PDB entry 8B9Z | electron microscopy, 3.28 A resolution | chains A and H of the 43 polymer chains in the assembly

[Chain A]
Name: NADH-ubiquinone oxidoreductase chain 3
Organism: Drosophila melanogaster
Notes: EC 7.1.1.2
Reference sequence: P18930 (NU3M_DROME); residues 1-117 here = UniProt positions 1-117
Sequence (117 residues; each row starts with the number of its first residue):
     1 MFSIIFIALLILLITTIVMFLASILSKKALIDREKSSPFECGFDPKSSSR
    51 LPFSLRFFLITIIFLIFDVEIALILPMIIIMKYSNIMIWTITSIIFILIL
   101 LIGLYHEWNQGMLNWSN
Ligand contacts:
  - 1,2-Distearoyl-sn-glycerophosphoethanolamine (3PE), molecule 1: Met1, Ser3, Ile4, Ile5, Ala8, Leu9
  - 1,2-Distearoyl-sn-glycerophosphoethanolamine (3PE), molecule 2: Tyr105, Trp108, Asn109, Gln110, Gly111, Asn114
  - 1,2-diacyl-sn-glycero-3-phosphocholine (PC1): His106, Asn109, Gln110

[Chain H]
Name: NADH-ubiquinone oxidoreductase chain 1
Organism: Drosophila melanogaster
Notes: EC 7.1.1.2
Reference sequence: C7DZL9 (C7DZL9_DROME); numbering as in UniProt (aligned over 1-315)
Sequence (315 residues; each row starts with the number of its first residue):
     1 MFYMEFILSLIGSLLLIICVLVSVAFLTLLERKVLGYIQIRKGPNKVGLM
    51 GIPQPFCDAIKLFTKEQTYPLLSNYLSYYISPIFSLFLSLFVWMCMPFFV
   101 KLYSFNLGGLFFLCCTSLGVYTVMVAGWSSNSNYALLGGLRAVAQTISYE
   151 VSLALILLSFIFLIGSYNMIYFFFYQVYMWFLIILFPMALVWVSISLAET
   201 NRTPFDFAEGESELVSGFNVEYSSGGFALIFMAEYASILFMSMLFCVIFL
   251 GCDVFNLLFYMKLTFISFVFIWVRGTLPRFRYDKLMYLAWKCFLSFSLNY
   301 LLFFIGFKILLFSLL
Ligand contacts:
  - 1,2-Distearoyl-sn-glycerophosphoethanolamine (3PE), molecule 1: Lys46, Val47, Gly48, Phe56
  - 1,2-Distearoyl-sn-glycerophosphoethanolamine (3PE), molecule 2: Ala59, Ile60, Phe63, Thr64
  - 1,2-Distearoyl-sn-glycerophosphoethanolamine (3PE), molecule 3: Phe84, Phe87, Leu88, Phe91, Tyr103, Ser104, Phe105, Asn106, Leu107, Cys114, Cys115
  - 1,2-Distearoyl-sn-glycerophosphoethanolamine (3PE), molecule 4: Pro187, Leu190, Val191, Val193, Ser194, Leu197, Phe205, Val269, Trp272, Val273, Leu277, Phe280, Leu288, Cys292, Phe293, Phe296, Tyr300
  - 1,2-diacyl-sn-glycero-3-phosphocholine (PC1): Leu76, Ser77, Ile80, Ser81, Phe84, Leu88, Leu118, Tyr121, Thr122, Met124, Val125, Trp128
  - Ubiquinone-9 (UQ9): Leu21, Ala25, Thr28, Glu31, Arg32, Pro55, Phe56, Asp58, Ala59, Ile60, Leu62, Phe231, Met232, Tyr235, Arg274
From the paper describing this entry:
  - conformationally variable residues (side-chain flip): Tyr149

[How chain A and chain H interact]
Pairs across the interface (102):
  Ser3(A) - Tyr103(H)
  Ile4(A) - Phe91(H)  hydrophobic
  Ile4(A) - Tyr103(H)  hydrophobic
  Ile4(A) - Phe105(H)  hydrophobic
  Phe6(A) - Leu10(H)  hydrophobic
  Ile7(A) - Leu10(H)  hydrophobic
  Ile7(A) - Ser13(H)
  Ile7(A) - Tyr103(H)
  Ala8(A) - Phe87(H)
  Leu10(A) - Leu14(H)  hydrophobic
  Ile11(A) - Ile17(H)  hydrophobic
  Ile11(A) - Phe87(H)  hydrophobic
  Leu12(A) - Ile83(H)  hydrophobic
  Leu12(A) - Phe87(H)  hydrophobic
  Ile14(A) - Leu14(H)  hydrophobic
  Thr15(A) - Ile83(H)
  Thr16(A) - Ile83(H)
  Val18(A) - Phe63(H)  hydrophobic
  Val18(A) - Leu229(H)  hydrophobic
  Met19(A) - Tyr79(H)
  Met19(A) - Ile83(H)  hydrophobic
  Met19(A) - Leu229(H)  hydrophobic
  Ala22(A) - Phe63(H)  hydrophobic
  Ser23(A) - Tyr79(H)
  Leu25(A) - Phe63(H)
  Leu25(A) - Thr64(H)
  Ser26(A) - Phe63(H)  hydrogen bond (backbone-backbone)
  Ser26(A) - Lys65(H)  hydrogen bond (side chain-backbone)
  Ser26(A) - Glu66(H)
  Ser26(A) - Ser224(H)
  Lys27(A) - Thr64(H)  hydrogen bond (backbone-backbone)
  Lys27(A) - Glu66(H)
  Ile31(A) - Tyr69(H)  hydrophobic
  Lys35(A) - Glu66(H)  salt bridge
  Ser36(A) - Tyr69(H)
  Ser36(A) - Pro70(H)
  Ser36(A) - Leu71(H)  hydrogen bond (backbone-backbone)
  Pro38(A) - Glu221(H)
  Phe39(A) - Ser132(H)  hydrogen bond (backbone-side chain)
  Phe39(A) - Val215(H)  hydrophobic
  Phe39(A) - Val220(H)  hydrophobic
  Phe39(A) - Glu221(H)  hydrogen bond (backbone-side chain)
  Glu40(A) - Tyr134(H)
  Cys41(A) - Tyr134(H)  hydrogen bond
  Ser47(A) - Asn133(H)
  Ser49(A) - Asn131(H)
  Ser49(A) - Ser132(H)  hydrogen bond (side chain-backbone)
  Ser49(A) - Asn133(H)  hydrogen bond (side chain-backbone)
  Ser49(A) - Leu136(H)
  Arg50(A) - Asn74(H)  hydrogen bond
  Arg50(A) - Trp128(H)
  Arg50(A) - Asn131(H)
  Phe53(A) - Leu137(H)  hydrophobic
  Phe53(A) - Leu140(H)  hydrophobic
  Phe57(A) - Tyr282(H)
  Phe57(A) - Met286(H)  hydrophobic
  Ile60(A) - Ile147(H)  hydrophobic
  Ile60(A) - Met286(H)  hydrophobic
  Ile60(A) - Trp290(H)
  Phe64(A) - Ile147(H)  hydrophobic
  Phe64(A) - Glu150(H)
  Phe64(A) - Val151(H)  hydrophobic
  Phe67(A) - Val151(H)  hydrophobic
  Phe67(A) - Trp290(H)  hydrophobic
  Asp68(A) - Val151(H)
  Ile71(A) - Ala154(H)  hydrophobic
  Ile71(A) - Leu155(H)  hydrophobic
  Ile74(A) - Leu155(H)  hydrophobic
  Ile74(A) - Leu158(H)  hydrophobic
  Leu75(A) - Tyr167(H)  hydrogen bond (backbone-side chain)
  Ile78(A) - Ile161(H)
  Ile78(A) - Phe162(H)  hydrophobic
  Ile78(A) - Gly165(H)
  Ile78(A) - Ser166(H)
  Ile78(A) - Tyr167(H)  hydrophobic
  Ile79(A) - Tyr167(H)  hydrophobic
  Met81(A) - Lys308(H)
  Met81(A) - Phe312(H)  hydrophobic
  Ile86(A) - Ile309(H)  hydrophobic
  Trp89(A) - Ile305(H)  hydrophobic
  Trp89(A) - Ile309(H)  hydrophobic
  Thr90(A) - Ile309(H)
  Ile97(A) - Leu298(H)
  Ile97(A) - Leu301(H)  hydrophobic
  Ile97(A) - Leu302(H)  hydrophobic
  Ile97(A) - Ile305(H)  hydrophobic
  Leu98(A) - Leu302(H)  hydrophobic
  Leu100(A) - Leu298(H)  hydrophobic
  Leu101(A) - Leu298(H)  hydrophobic
  Leu101(A) - Asn299(H)
  Leu104(A) - Trp290(H)
  Leu104(A) - Leu294(H)  hydrophobic
  Tyr105(A) - Ser295(H)
  Trp108(A) - Lys291(H)
  Leu113(A) - Tyr287(H)
  Leu113(A) - Lys291(H)
  Asn114(A) - Tyr287(H)
  Asn114(A) - Lys291(H)  hydrogen bond
  Trp115(A) - Tyr282(H)  hydrophobic
  Trp115(A) - Asp283(H)
  Trp115(A) - Met286(H)  hydrogen bond
  Trp115(A) - Tyr287(H)  hydrogen bond (backbone-side chain)
Other interface residues (no listed pair), chain A (62 interface residues in all): Ser37, Pro45, Ser48, Thr61, Ile63, Pro76, Met77, Lys82, Ser93
Other interface residues (no listed pair), chain H (71 interface residues in all): Gln67, Leu72, Pro82, Phe84, Leu86, Leu90, Met94, Leu110, Ser129, Ala144, Thr146, Gly225, Gly226
The authors on this interface:
  - residue pairs: Cys41(A)-Tyr134(H)

[Summary]
62 residues of chain A and 71 residues of chain H are in contact; the contacts include 14 hydrogen bonds and 1
salt bridge. Polar pairs include Lys35(A)-Glu66(H), Ser26(A)-Lys65(H) and Phe39(A)-Ser132(H). The paper
describes a contact between Cys41(A) and Tyr134(H). The paper reports conformational variability at Tyr149(H).
Here chain A is NADH-ubiquinone oxidoreductase chain 3 and chain H is NADH-ubiquinone oxidoreductase chain 1,
both from Drosophila melanogaster. Entry 8B9Z (Drosophila melanogaster complex I in the Active state (Dm1))
was determined by electron microscopy (same publication as 8BA0).
